Entry 7G8P (X-ray diffraction, 2.21 A resolution); this record covers chains A and B.

Chain A:
Name: Transforming protein RhoA
From: Homo sapiens
Notes: EC 3.6.5.2
UniProtKB: P61586 (RHOA_HUMAN); residues 1-184 here = UniProt positions 1-184
Amino-acid sequence (185 residues; row label = number of the first residue in the row; numbering starts at 0):
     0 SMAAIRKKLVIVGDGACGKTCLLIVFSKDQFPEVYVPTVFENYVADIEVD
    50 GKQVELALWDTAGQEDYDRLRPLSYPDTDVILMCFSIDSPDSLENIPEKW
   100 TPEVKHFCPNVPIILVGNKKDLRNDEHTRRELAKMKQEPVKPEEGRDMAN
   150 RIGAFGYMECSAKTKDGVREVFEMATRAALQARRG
Not modelled in the structure: 0-2, 182-184
Sequence notes: expression tag (0)
Ligand contacts: 1,3-benzothiazole-6-sulfonamide (Z2F): Pro-71, Tyr-74, Pro-75, Asp-76, Thr-77, Phe-106, Cys-107, Val-110
UniProt features mapped onto this chain:
  - region: Ala-61 to Asp-78 (Switch II region)
  - motif: Tyr-34 to Tyr-42 (Effector region)
  - binding site (GTP): Gly-12 to Thr-19, Phe-30 to Thr-37, Asp-59 to Gln-63, Asn-117 to Asp-120, Ser-160 to Lys-162
  - modified residue: Tyr-34 (Microbial infection: O-AMP-tyrosine), Thr-37 (Microbial infection: O-AMP-threonine), Asn-41 (Microbial infection: ADP-ribosylasparagine), Gln-63 (5-glutamyl serotonin)
  - glycosylation: Tyr-34 (Microbial infection: O-linked (GlcNAc) tyrosine), Thr-37 (Microbial infection: O-alpha-linked (GlcNAc) threonine)
  - cross-link: Lys-135 (Glycyl lysine isopeptide (Lys-Gly) (interchain with G-Cter in ubiquitin))
  - natural variant: Glu-47 (E47K: In EDFAOB), Pro-71 (P71S: In EDFAOB)
  - mutagenesis: Gly-14 (G14V: Increased Rho protein signal transduction. Constitutively active), Thr-19 (T19N: Decreased Rho protein signal transduction. Decreased substrate adhesion-dependent cell spreading. Decreased stress fibers assembly. Decreased cytoplasmic microtubule organization), Tyr-34 (Y34A: Abolishes interaction with DGKQ; Y34F: Abolishes AMPylation by Haemophilus IbpA), Thr-37 (T37A: Abolished monoglucosylation by C.difficile toxin TcdA. Abolished O-GlcNAcylation by C.novyi toxin TcdA), Gln-63 (Q63L: Causes constitutive activation), Lys-135 (K135R: Reduced FBXL19-mediated ubiquitination and subsequent degradation)

Chain B:
Name: Rho guanine nucleotide exchange factor 2
From: Homo sapiens
UniProtKB: Q92974 (ARHG2_HUMAN); numbering as in UniProt (aligned over 206-448)
Amino-acid sequence (245 residues; row label = number of the first residue in the row):
   204 SMEMDEKDFAADSWSLAVDSSFLQQHKKEVMKQQDVIYELIQTELHHVRT
   254 LKIMTRLFRTGMLEELHLEPGVVQGLFPCVDELSDIHTRFLSQLLERRRQ
   304 ALCPGSTRNFVIHRLGDLLISQFSGPSAEQMCKTYSEFCSRHSKALKLYK
   354 ELYARDKRFQQFIRKVTRPAVLKRHGVQECILLVTQRITKYPLLISRILQ
   404 HSHGIEEERQDLTTALGLVKELLSNVDEGIYQLEKGARLQEIYNR
Not modelled in the structure: 448
Sequence notes: expression tag (204-205)
UniProt features mapped onto this chain:
  - modified residue: Lys-353 (N6-acetyllysine)
  - mutagenesis: Tyr-394 (Y394A: Reduces phosphorylation level, normal microtubule localization and activity)

Chain A / chain B interface:
Contacting residue pairs (64; chain A residue first):
  Arg-5(A) / Lys-376(B)
  Arg-5(A) / Glu-382(B)  salt bridge
  Lys-27(A) / Asp-215(B)  salt bridge
  Gln-29(A) / Asp-215(B)
  Val-33(A) / Ser-216(B)
  Val-33(A) / Ser-218(B)
  Tyr-34(A) / Asp-215(B)
  Tyr-34(A) / Ser-216(B)
  Tyr-34(A) / Asp-238(B)
  Tyr-34(A) / Val-239(B)
  Tyr-34(A) / Glu-242(B)  hydrogen bond
  Tyr-34(A) / Arg-400(B)  hydrogen bond
  Val-35(A) / Arg-400(B)  hydrogen bond (backbone-side chain)
  Pro-36(A) / Glu-242(B)
  Pro-36(A) / Arg-400(B)
  Thr-37(A) / Val-239(B)
  Thr-37(A) / Glu-242(B)  hydrogen bond
  Thr-37(A) / Leu-396(B)
  Thr-37(A) / Leu-397(B)
  Thr-37(A) / Arg-400(B)  hydrogen bond
  Val-38(A) / Glu-242(B)  hydrogen bond (backbone-side chain)
  Val-38(A) / Thr-246(B)
  Val-38(A) / Lys-393(B)
  Phe-39(A) / Lys-393(B)  hydrogen bond (backbone-side chain)
  Glu-40(A) / Thr-246(B)
  Glu-40(A) / His-249(B)  salt bridge
  Glu-40(A) / Leu-386(B)
  Asn-41(A) / Arg-377(B)  hydrogen bond (side chain-backbone)
  Asn-41(A) / Glu-382(B)
  Asn-41(A) / Leu-386(B)
  Tyr-42(A) / Arg-377(B)
  Val-43(A) / Lys-376(B)
  Val-43(A) / Arg-377(B)
  Asp-45(A) / Lys-376(B)  salt bridge
  Glu-54(A) / Lys-376(B)  salt bridge
  Trp-58(A) / Glu-382(B)
  Trp-58(A) / Leu-385(B)  hydrophobic
  Trp-58(A) / Gln-389(B)
  Asp-59(A) / Gln-389(B)  hydrogen bond (backbone-side chain)
  Ala-61(A) / Leu-396(B)
  Gly-62(A) / Thr-392(B)
  Gly-62(A) / Leu-396(B)
  Gln-63(A) / Gln-389(B)
  Gln-63(A) / Thr-392(B)
  Tyr-66(A) / Thr-392(B)
  Tyr-66(A) / Leu-426(B)
  Tyr-66(A) / Ser-427(B)
  Tyr-66(A) / Asp-430(B)
  Asp-67(A) / Asp-430(B)
  Arg-68(A) / Asp-430(B)  salt bridge
  Arg-68(A) / Glu-431(B)
  Arg-68(A) / Ile-433(B)
  Leu-69(A) / Cys-342(B)  hydrophobic
  Leu-69(A) / Thr-388(B)
  Leu-69(A) / Ile-391(B)  hydrophobic
  Leu-69(A) / Asp-430(B)  hydrogen bond (backbone-side chain)
  Leu-69(A) / Ile-433(B)  hydrophobic
  Leu-72(A) / His-345(B)
  Leu-72(A) / Leu-385(B)
  Leu-72(A) / Thr-388(B)
  Leu-72(A) / Gln-435(B)
  Ser-73(A) / Leu-385(B)
  Ser-73(A) / Gln-389(B)  hydrogen bond
  Asp-76(A) / Lys-353(B)  salt bridge
Also at the interface, not in a pair above, chain A (30 interface residues in all): Lys-7, Pro-75
Also at the interface, not in a pair above, chain B (35 interface residues in all): Leu-219, Ser-346, Leu-349, Gln-381, Lys-423

Overview:
30 residues of chain A and 35 residues of chain B are in contact, with 11 hydrogen bonds and 7 salt bridges.
Polar contacts include Arg-5(A)/Glu-382(B), Lys-27(A)/Asp-215(B) and Glu-40(A)/His-249(B). Chain A binds
1,3-benzothiazole-6-sulfonamide.
Here chain A is Transforming protein RhoA and chain B is Rho guanine nucleotide exchange factor 2, both from
Homo sapiens. Entry 7G8P (ARHGEF2 PanDDA analysis group deposition -- ARHGEF2 and RhoA in complex with
Z1269184613) was determined by X-ray diffraction.
